PDB entry 9N81 | electron microscopy, 2.80 A resolution | chains K and b of the 20 polymer chains in the assembly

[Chain K]
Molecule: 51-nt DNA strand
Sequence (51 nucleotides; numbered 1 to 51; the number before each row is that of its first residue):
     1 GACTAGATCA GAAGCAGTAG AGCATGCATA GTTTTTAGTT TATTGGGCGC G
Not modelled in the structure: 35-51

[Chain b]
Protein: X-ray repair cross-complementing protein 5
Organism: Homo sapiens
UniProtKB: P13010 (XRCC5_HUMAN); numbering as in UniProt (aligned over 1-732)
Chain sequence (732 residues; numbered 1 to 732; the number before each row is that of its first residue):
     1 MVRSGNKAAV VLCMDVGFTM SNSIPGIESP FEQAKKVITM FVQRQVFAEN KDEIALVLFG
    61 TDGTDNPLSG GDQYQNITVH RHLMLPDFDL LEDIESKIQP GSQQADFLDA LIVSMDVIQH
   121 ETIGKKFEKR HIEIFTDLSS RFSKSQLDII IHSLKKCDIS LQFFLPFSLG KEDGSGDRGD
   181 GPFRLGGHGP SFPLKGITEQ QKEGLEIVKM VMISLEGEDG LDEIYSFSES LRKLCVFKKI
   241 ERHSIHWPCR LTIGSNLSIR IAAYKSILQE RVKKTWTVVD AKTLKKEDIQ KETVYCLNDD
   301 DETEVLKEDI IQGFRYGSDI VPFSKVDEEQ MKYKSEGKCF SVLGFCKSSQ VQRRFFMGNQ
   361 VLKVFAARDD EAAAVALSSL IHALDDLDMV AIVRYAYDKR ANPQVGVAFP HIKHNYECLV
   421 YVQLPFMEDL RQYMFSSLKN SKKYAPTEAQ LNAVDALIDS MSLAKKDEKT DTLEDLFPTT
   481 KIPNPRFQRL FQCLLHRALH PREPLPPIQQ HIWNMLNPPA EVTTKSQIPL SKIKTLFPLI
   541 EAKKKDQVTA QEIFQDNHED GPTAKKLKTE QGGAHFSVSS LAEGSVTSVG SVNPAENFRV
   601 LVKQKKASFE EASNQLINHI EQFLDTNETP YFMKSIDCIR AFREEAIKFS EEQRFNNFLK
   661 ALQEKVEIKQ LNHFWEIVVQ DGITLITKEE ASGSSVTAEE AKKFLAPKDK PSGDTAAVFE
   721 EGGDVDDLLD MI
Not modelled in the structure: 1-5, 170-195, 543-732
Swiss-Prot annotation at these positions:
  - region: Leu138 to Leu165 (Leucine-zipper)
  - motif: Glu720 to Leu728 (EEXXXDL motif)
  - modified residue: Lys144 (N6-acetyllysine), Ser255 (Phosphoserine), Ser258 (Phosphoserine), Lys265 (N6-acetyllysine), Ser318 (Phosphoserine), Lys332 (N6-acetyllysine), Thr535 (Phosphothreonine), Ser577 (Phosphoserine), Ser579 (Phosphoserine), Ser580 (Phosphoserine), Lys660 (N6-acetyllysine), Lys665 (N6-acetyllysine), Thr715 (Phosphothreonine)
  - cross-link (Glycyl lysine isopeptide (Lys-Gly)): Lys195 (interchain with G-Cter in SUMO2), Lys532 (interchain with G-Cter in SUMO2), Lys534 (interchain with G-Cter in SUMO2), Lys566 (interchain with G-Cter in SUMO2), Lys568 (interchain with G-Cter in SUMO2), Lys669 (interchain with G-Cter in SUMO2), Lys688 (interchain with G-Cter in SUMO2)
  - mutagenesis: Glu720 to Glu721 (Abolishes interaction with PRKDC and its recruitment to sites of DNA damage), Asp726 to Asp727 (Abolishes interaction with PRKDC and its recruitment to sites of DNA damage)

[Chain K / chain b interface]
Residue-residue contacts (10; chain K residue first):
  DG17(K) with Arg431(b), salt bridge to the phosphate
  DG20(K) with Arg271(b), salt bridge to the phosphate; Arg486(b), salt bridge to the phosphate
  DA21(K) with Thr275(b), phosphate contact; Trp276(b), hydrogen bond to the phosphate
  DG22(K) with Thr275(b), hydrogen bond to the phosphate
  DT25(K) with Arg400(b), hydrogen bond to the base
  DG26(K) with Arg400(b), hydrogen bond to the sugar
  DC27(K) with Lys399(b), salt bridge to the phosphate
  DT29(K) with His246(b), phosphate contact
Also at the interface, not in a pair above, chain K (10 interface residues in all): DA16, DA19
Also at the interface, not in a pair above, chain b (9 interface residues in all): Val272

[Overview]
Chain K and chain b form an interface of 10 and 9 residues respectively; the contacts include 4 hydrogen bonds
and 4 salt bridges. Polar contacts include DT25(K)-Arg400(b), DG26(K)-Arg400(b) and DA21(K)-Trp276(b). UniProt
lists 4 mutagenesis sites on chain b.
Here chain K is a 51-nt DNA strand and chain b is X-ray repair cross-complementing protein 5 (Homo sapiens).
Entry 9N81 (A gap-filling complex with Pol mu engaged in the NHEJ Pathway) was determined by electron
microscopy together with 9CQ3, 9CQ6, 9CQC, 9N82 and 9N83 from the same study.
